9CBN - chains A and D of the 8 polymer chains in the assembly; structure by electron microscopy, 3.33 A resolution.

# Chain A
Name: HAstV1 neutralizing Fab 3B4 heavy chain
From: Mus musculus
Notes: antibody fragment or engineered binder
Sequence (225 residues; numbered 1 to 225; the number before each row is that of its first residue):
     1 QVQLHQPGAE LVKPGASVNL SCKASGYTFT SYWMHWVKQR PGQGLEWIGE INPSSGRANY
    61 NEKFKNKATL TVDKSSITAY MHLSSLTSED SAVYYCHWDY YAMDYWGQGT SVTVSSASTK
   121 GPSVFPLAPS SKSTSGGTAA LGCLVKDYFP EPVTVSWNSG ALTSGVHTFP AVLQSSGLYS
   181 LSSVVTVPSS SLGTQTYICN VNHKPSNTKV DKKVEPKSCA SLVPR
Disordered / not traced: 1, 11-13, 41-43, 89-90, 114-225
Disulfides: Cys22-Cys96
Glycans and other covalent adducts: N-acetylglucosamine (NAG) linked to Asn19

# Chain D
Name: Structural protein
From: Human astrovirus 1
UniProt: Q82452 (Q82452_HASV1); residues 429-645 here = UniProt positions 429-645
Sequence (228 residues; numbered 428 to 655; the number before each row is that of its first residue):
   428 MGEEYKVVLT FGSPMSPNAN NKQTWVNKPL DAPSGHYNVK IAKDVDHYLT MQGFTSIASV
   488 DWYTIDFQPS EAPAPIKGLQ VLVNISKKAD VYAVKQFVTA QTNNKHQVTS LFLVKVTTGF
   548 QVNNYLSYFY RASATGDATT NLLVRGDTYT AGISFTQGGW YLLTNTSIVD GAMPPGWVWN
   608 NVELKTNTAY HMDKGLVHLI MPLPESTQMC YEMLTSIPAA AELALVPR
Disordered / not traced: 428-430, 602-603, 645-655
Construct notes: initiating methionine (428); expression tag (646-655)

# Interface between chain A and chain D
Contacting residue pairs (4; chain A residue first):
  Ser31(A) - Tyr557(D)
  Trp33(A) - Ser560(D)  hydrogen bond (side chain-backbone)
  Glu50(A) - Thr562(D)
  Ser54(A) - Tyr557(D)  hydrogen bond
Also at the interface, not in a pair above, chain A (5 interface residues in all): Ser55
Also at the interface, not in a pair above, chain D (5 interface residues in all): Ala559, Asn614

# In short
The chain A/chain D interface involves 5 residues from each chain; the contacts include 2 hydrogen bonds.
Polar contacts include Trp33(A)-Ser560(D) and Ser54(A)-Tyr557(D). N-acetylglucosamine is covalently linked to
Asn19(A).
Here chain A is HAstV1 neutralizing Fab 3B4 heavy chain (Mus musculus) and chain D is Structural protein
(Human astrovirus 1). Entry 9CBN (HAstV1 spike in complex with neutralizing Fabs 3H4 and 3B4) was determined
by electron microscopy, deposited together with 9CN2.
